PDB entry 8PDA | electron microscopy, 3.58 A resolution | chain A

# Chain A
Protein: ERAD-associated E3 ubiquitin-protein ligase DOA10
Source organism: Saccharomyces cerevisiae
Notes: EC 2.3.2.27
UniProt: P40318 (DOA10_YEAST); residues 1-1319 here = UniProt positions 1-1319
Chain sequence (1319 residues; row label = number of the first residue in the row):
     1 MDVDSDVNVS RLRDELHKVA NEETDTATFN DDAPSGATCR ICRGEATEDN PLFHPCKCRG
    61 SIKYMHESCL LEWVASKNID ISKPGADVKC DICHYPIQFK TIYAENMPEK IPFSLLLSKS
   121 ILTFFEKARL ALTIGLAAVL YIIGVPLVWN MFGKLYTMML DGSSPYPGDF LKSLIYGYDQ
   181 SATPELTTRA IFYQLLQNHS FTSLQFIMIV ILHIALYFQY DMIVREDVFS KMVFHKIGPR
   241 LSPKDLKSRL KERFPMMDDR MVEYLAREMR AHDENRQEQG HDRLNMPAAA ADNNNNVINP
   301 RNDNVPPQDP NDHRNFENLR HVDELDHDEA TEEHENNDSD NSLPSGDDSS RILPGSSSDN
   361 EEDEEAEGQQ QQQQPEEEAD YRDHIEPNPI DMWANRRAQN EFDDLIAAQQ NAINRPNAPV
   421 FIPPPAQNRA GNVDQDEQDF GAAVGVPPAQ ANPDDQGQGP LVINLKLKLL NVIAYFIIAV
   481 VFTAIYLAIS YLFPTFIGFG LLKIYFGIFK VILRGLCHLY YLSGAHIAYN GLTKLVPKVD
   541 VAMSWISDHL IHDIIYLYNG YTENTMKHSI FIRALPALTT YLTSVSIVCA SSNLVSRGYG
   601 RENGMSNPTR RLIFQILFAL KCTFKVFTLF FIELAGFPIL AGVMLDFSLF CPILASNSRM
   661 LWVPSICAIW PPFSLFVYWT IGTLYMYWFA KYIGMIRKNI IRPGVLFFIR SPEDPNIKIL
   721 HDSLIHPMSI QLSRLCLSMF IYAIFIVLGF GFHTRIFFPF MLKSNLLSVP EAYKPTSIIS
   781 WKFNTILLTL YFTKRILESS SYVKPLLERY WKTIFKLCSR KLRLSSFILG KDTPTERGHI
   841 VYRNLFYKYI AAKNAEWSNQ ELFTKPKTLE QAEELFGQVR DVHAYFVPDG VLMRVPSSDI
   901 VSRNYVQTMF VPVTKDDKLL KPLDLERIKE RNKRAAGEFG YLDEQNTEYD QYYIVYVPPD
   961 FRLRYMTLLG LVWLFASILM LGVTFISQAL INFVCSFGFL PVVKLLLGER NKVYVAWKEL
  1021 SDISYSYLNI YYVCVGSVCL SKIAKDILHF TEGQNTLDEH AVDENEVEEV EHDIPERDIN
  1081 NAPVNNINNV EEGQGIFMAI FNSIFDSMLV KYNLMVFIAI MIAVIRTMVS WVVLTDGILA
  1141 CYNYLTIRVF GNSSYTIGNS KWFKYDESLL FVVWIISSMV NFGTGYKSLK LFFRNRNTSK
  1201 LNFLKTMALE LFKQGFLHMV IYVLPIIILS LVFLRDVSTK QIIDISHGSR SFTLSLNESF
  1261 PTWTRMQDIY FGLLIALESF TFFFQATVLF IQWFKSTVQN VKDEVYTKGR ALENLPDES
Not modelled in the structure: 1-27, 168, 241-467, 537-538, 859-864, 1011-1012, 1052-1091, 1107-1112, 1148-1153, 1197-1201, 1235-1246, 1260-1265, 1314-1319
Ligand contacts: 1,2-dipalmitoyl-sn-glycero-3-phosphate (PX6): Phe689, Ile693, Val705, Phe707, Phe708, Ile709, Ile741, Tyr742, Phe745, Phe827, Ile828, Phe961, Arg962, Tyr965, Leu968, Leu969, Val972
Curated features (UniProtKB/Swiss-Prot):
  - zinc finger: Asp31 to Lys100 (RING-CH-type)
  - binding site (Zn(2+)): Cys39, Cys42, Cys56, Cys58, His66, Cys69, Cys90, Cys93
  - modified residue: Met1 (N-acetylmethionine)

# Summary
Bound to chain A: 1,2-dipalmitoyl-sn-glycero-3-phosphate. Curated annotation (UniProt) lists 8 Zn2+-binding
residues.
Chain A is ERAD-associated E3 ubiquitin-protein ligase DOA10 (Saccharomyces cerevisiae); the structure,
cryo-EM structure of Doa10 with RING domain in MSP1E3D1, was determined by electron microscopy (same
publication as 8PD0).
